6FPX - chains A and B; structure by X-ray diffraction, 1.97 A resolution.

# Chain A
Molecule: YTH domain-containing protein mmi1
Source organism: Schizosaccharomyces pombe
UniProt: O74958 (MMI1_SCHPO); residue numbers follow UniProt; this construct covers 299-488
Sequence (192 residues; row label = number of the first residue in the row):
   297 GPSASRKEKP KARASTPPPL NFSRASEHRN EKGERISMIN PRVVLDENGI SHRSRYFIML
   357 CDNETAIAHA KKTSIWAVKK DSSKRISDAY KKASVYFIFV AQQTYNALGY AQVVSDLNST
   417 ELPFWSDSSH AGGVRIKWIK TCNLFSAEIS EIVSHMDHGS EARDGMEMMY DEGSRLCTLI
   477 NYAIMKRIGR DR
Unresolved in the structure: 297-311
Differences from the reference sequence: expression tag (297-298)
UniProt features mapped onto this chain:
  - modified residue: Ser311 (Phosphoserine), Thr312 (Phosphothreonine)

# Chain B
Molecule: 11-nt RNA strand
Sequence (11 nucleotides; each row starts with the number of its first residue; note: 1 number in that range is skipped by the numbering (no residue carries it; nothing is unmodelled there); numbers below 1 keep their minus sign (C-4 is residue -4)):
    -4 CUUU
     1 AAACCUA
Unresolved in the structure: -4

# Interface between chain A and chain B
Residue-residue contacts (29):
  Asn336(A) - A3(B)  hydrogen bond to the base
  Asn336(A) - C4(B)  hydrogen bond to the base
  Arg338(A) - C4(B)  hydrogen bond to the base
  Arg338(A) - C5(B)  hydrogen bond to the sugar
  Val339(A) - A3(B)  base contact
  Arg349(A) - A3(B)  hydrogen bond to the phosphate
  Arg349(A) - C4(B)  salt bridge to the phosphate
  Ser350(A) - A2(B)  base contact
  Tyr352(A) - A1(B)  hydrogen bond to the base
  Tyr352(A) - A2(B)  base contact
  Tyr392(A) - A1(B)  base contact
  Tyr392(A) - A2(B)  hydrogen bond to the sugar
  Tyr406(A) - A1(B)  hydrogen bond to the sugar
  Ile435(A) - A1(B)  sugar contact
  Lys436(A) - U-2(B)  hydrogen bond to the sugar
  Lys436(A) - U-1(B)  hydrogen bond to the phosphate
  Lys436(A) - A1(B)  salt bridge to the phosphate
  Thr437(A) - U-2(B)  hydrogen bond to the base
  Tyr466(A) - A2(B)  hydrogen bond to the base
  Tyr466(A) - A3(B)  base contact
  Ser470(A) - A1(B)  hydrogen bond to the base
  Cys473(A) - A1(B)  base contact
  Asn477(A) - A1(B)  hydrogen bond to the sugar
  Ile480(A) - U-2(B)  sugar contact
  Arg486(A) - U-3(B)  hydrogen bond to the sugar
  Arg486(A) - U-2(B)  salt bridge to the phosphate
  Asp487(A) - U-2(B)  hydrogen bond to the base
  Arg488(A) - U-3(B)  sugar contact
  Arg488(A) - U-2(B)  hydrogen bond to the base

# In short
19 residues of chain A face 8 of chain B across their interface, with 17 hydrogen bonds and 3 salt bridges.
Among the polar pairs are Asn336(A)-A3(B), Asn336(A)-C4(B) and Arg338(A)-C4(B).
Here chain A is YTH domain-containing protein mmi1 (Schizosaccharomyces pombe) and chain B is an 11-nt RNA
strand. Entry 6FPX (Structure of S. pombe Mmi1 in complex with 11-mer RNA) was determined by X-ray
diffraction, deposited together with 6FPP and 6FPQ.
